PDB entry 5OT2 | X-ray diffraction, 3.20 A resolution | chains B and J of the 15 polymer chains in the assembly

== Chain B ==
Molecule: DNA-directed RNA polymerase II subunit RPB2
Source organism: Saccharomyces cerevisiae (strain ATCC 204508 / S288c)
Notes: EC 2.7.7.6
UniProt: P08518 (RPB2_YEAST); residues 1-1224 here = UniProt positions 1-1224
Chain sequence (1224 residues; each row starts with the number of its first residue):
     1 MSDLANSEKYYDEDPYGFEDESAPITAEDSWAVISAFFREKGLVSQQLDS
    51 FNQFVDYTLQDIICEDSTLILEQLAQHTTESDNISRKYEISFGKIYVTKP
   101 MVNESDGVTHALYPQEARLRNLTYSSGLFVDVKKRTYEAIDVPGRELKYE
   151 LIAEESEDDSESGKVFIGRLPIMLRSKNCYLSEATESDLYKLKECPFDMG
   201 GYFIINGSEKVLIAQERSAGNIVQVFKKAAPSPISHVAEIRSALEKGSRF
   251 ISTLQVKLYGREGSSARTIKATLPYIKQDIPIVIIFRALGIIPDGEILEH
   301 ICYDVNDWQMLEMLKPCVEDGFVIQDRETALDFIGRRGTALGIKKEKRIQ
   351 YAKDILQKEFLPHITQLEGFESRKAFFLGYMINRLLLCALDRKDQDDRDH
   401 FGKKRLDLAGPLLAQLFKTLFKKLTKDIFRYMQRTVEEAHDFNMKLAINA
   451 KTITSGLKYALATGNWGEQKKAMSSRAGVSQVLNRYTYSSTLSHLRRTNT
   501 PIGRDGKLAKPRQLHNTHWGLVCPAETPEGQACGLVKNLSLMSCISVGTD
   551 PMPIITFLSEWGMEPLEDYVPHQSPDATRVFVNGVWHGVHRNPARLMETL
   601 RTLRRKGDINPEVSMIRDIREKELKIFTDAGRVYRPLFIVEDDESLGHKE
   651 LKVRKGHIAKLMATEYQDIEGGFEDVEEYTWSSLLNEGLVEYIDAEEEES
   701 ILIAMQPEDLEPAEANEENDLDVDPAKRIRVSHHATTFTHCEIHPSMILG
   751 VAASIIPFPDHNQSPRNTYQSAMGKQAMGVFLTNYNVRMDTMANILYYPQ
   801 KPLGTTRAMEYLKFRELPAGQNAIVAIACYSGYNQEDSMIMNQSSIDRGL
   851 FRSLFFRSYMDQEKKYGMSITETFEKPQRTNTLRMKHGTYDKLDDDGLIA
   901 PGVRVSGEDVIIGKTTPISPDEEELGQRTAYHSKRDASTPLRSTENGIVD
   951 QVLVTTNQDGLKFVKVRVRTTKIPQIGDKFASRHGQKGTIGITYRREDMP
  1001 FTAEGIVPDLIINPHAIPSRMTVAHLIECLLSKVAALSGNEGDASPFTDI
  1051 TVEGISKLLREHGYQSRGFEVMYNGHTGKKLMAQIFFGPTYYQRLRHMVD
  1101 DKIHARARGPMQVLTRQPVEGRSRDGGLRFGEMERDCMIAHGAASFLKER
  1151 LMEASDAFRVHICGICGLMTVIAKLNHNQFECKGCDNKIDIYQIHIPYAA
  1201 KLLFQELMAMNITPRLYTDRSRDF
Not modelled in the structure: 1-19, 71-89, 135-163, 249-250, 337-344, 437-445, 470-471, 669-677, 716-721, 881-883, 919-932
Metal / ion sites: Zn2+: Cys1163, Cys1166, Cys1182, Cys1185

== Chain J ==
Molecule: DNA-directed RNA polymerases I, II, and III subunit RPABC5
Source organism: Saccharomyces cerevisiae (strain ATCC 204508 / S288c)
UniProt: P22139 (RPAB5_YEAST); residues 1-70 here = UniProt positions 1-70
Chain sequence (70 residues; each row starts with the number of its first residue):
     1 MIVPVRCFSCGKVVGDKWESYLNLLQEDELDEGTALSRLGLKRYCCRRMI
    51 LTHVDLIEKFLRYNPLEKRD
Not modelled in the structure: 66-70
Metal / ion sites: Zn2+: Cys7, Cys10, Cys45, Cys46
Curated features (UniProtKB/Swiss-Prot):
  - binding site (Zn(2+)): Cys7, Cys10, Cys45, Cys46
  - cross-link: Lys59 (Glycyl lysine isopeptide (Lys-Gly) (interchain with G-Cter in ubiquitin))

== How chain B and chain J interact ==
Contacting residue pairs (66):
  Ser187(B) - Arg62(J)
  Tyr190(B) - Lys59(J)
  Tyr190(B) - Arg62(J)
  Tyr190(B) - Tyr63(J)  hydrophobic
  Lys193(B) - Tyr63(J)
  Lys193(B) - Pro65(J)
  Cys195(B) - Tyr63(J)
  Phe197(B) - Lys59(J)
  Val780(B) - Leu56(J)  hydrophobic
  Thr783(B) - Phe60(J)
  Thr783(B) - Tyr63(J)  hydrogen bond
  Asn784(B) - Tyr63(J)  hydrogen bond (backbone-side chain)
  Tyr785(B) - Met1(J)
  Tyr785(B) - Phe60(J)  hydrophobic
  Ile795(B) - Met1(J)  hydrophobic
  Leu796(B) - Met1(J)
  Tyr797(B) - Met1(J)
  Tyr798(B) - Ile2(J)
  Tyr798(B) - Pro4(J)  hydrophobic
  Pro799(B) - Met1(J)
  Pro799(B) - Leu56(J)  hydrophobic
  Gln800(B) - Arg48(J)
  Gln800(B) - Thr52(J)
  Lys801(B) - Leu51(J)
  Lys801(B) - Thr52(J)  hydrogen bond (backbone-backbone)
  Lys801(B) - Val54(J)
  Leu803(B) - Thr52(J)
  Arg815(B) - Val54(J)
  Glu816(B) - Val54(J)
  Glu816(B) - Leu56(J)
  Leu817(B) - Leu56(J)  hydrophobic
  Gln821(B) - Phe8(J)
  Asn822(B) - Arg48(J)  hydrogen bond (backbone-side chain)
  Asn822(B) - Thr52(J)
  Ile824(B) - Ser9(J)
  Ile824(B) - Tyr44(J)  hydrophobic
  Ile824(B) - Arg48(J)
  Ser845(B) - Phe8(J)  hydrogen bond (side chain-backbone)
  Ser845(B) - Ser9(J)
  Arg848(B) - Arg6(J)
  Arg848(B) - Cys7(J)
  Arg848(B) - Phe8(J)  hydrogen bond (side chain-backbone)
  Arg848(B) - Gly11(J)
  Gly849(B) - Phe8(J)
  Leu850(B) - Phe8(J)
  Arg996(B) - Ser9(J)
  Glu1004(B) - Lys42(J)  salt bridge
  Glu1004(B) - Arg43(J)
  Ile1006(B) - Arg43(J)
  Ile1006(B) - Tyr44(J)  hydrophobic
  Val1007(B) - Ser9(J)
  Asp1009(B) - Ser9(J)  hydrogen bond
  Asp1009(B) - Arg48(J)  salt bridge
  Lys1033(B) - Tyr44(J)
  Ala1035(B) - Leu51(J)
  Ala1036(B) - Tyr44(J)  hydrophobic
  Ala1036(B) - Arg47(J)
  Leu1037(B) - Tyr44(J)  hydrophobic
  Leu1037(B) - Arg47(J)  hydrogen bond (backbone-side chain)
  Ser1038(B) - Gly33(J)
  Gly1039(B) - Glu32(J)
  Gly1039(B) - Gly33(J)
  Gly1039(B) - Leu51(J)
  Tyr1064(B) - Tyr44(J)
  Glu1070(B) - Tyr44(J)  hydrogen bond
  Phe1087(B) - Tyr44(J)
Also at the interface, not in a pair above, chain B (49 interface residues in all): Glu186, Glu194, Pro196, Pro818, Asn842, Ser844, Gly1005, Pro1089
Also at the interface, not in a pair above, chain J (29 interface residues in all): Val3, Cys10, Cys45, Met49, His53

== Overview ==
The interface between chain B and chain J involves 49 residues on one side and 29 on the other; the contacts
include 9 hydrogen bonds and 2 salt bridges. Among the polar pairs are Glu1004(B)-Lys42(J),
Asp1009(B)-Arg48(J) and Thr783(B)-Tyr63(J).
Chain B is DNA-directed RNA polymerase II subunit RPB2 and chain J is DNA-directed RNA polymerases I, II, and
III subunit RPABC5, both from Saccharomyces cerevisiae (strain ATCC 204508 / S288c); the structure, RNA
polymerase II elongation complex in the presence of 3d-Napht-A, was determined by X-ray diffraction.
